2OM0 - chains B and F of the 12 polymer chains in the assembly; structure by X-ray diffraction, 2.05 A resolution.

[Chain B (and F)]
Protein: Insulin B chain
Source organism: Homo sapiens
Notes: chain F of this document is another copy of the same molecule, construct and numbering; everything in this record applies to it too
Reference sequence: P01308 (INS_HUMAN); residues 1-30 here correspond to UniProt positions 25-54 (UniProt number = residue number + 24)
Amino-acid sequence (30 residues; row label = number of the first residue in the row):
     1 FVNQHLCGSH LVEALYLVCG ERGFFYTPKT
Disordered / not traced: 30
Bound ions: Zn2+: His10 (shared with His10(F) of chain F; 1 residue of chain J)
Small-molecule neighbours:
  - resorcinol (RCO), molecule 1: Val2, His5, Leu6
  - resorcinol (RCO), molecule 2: Cys7, His10, Leu11, Ala14

[Chain B / chain F interface]
Pairs across the interface (5; chain B residue first):
  Cys7(B) - Leu6(F)  hydrophobic
  His10(B) - Leu6(F)
  His10(B) - Ser9(F)  hydrogen bond
  His10(B) - His10(F)  hydrogen bond
  Glu13(B) - Ser9(F)
Other interface residues (no listed pair), chain B (4 interface residues in all): Leu6
Other interface residues (no listed pair), chain F (4 interface residues in all): Val2

[Overview]
The chain B/chain F interface involves 4 residues from each chain; the contacts include 2 hydrogen bonds.
Among the polar pairs are His10(B)-Ser9(F) and His10(B)-His10(F). Bound to chain B: resorcinol.
Chain B and chain F are both Insulin B chain (Homo sapiens); the structure, Structure of human insulin in
presence of urea at pH 6.5, was determined by X-ray diffraction (same publication as 2OLY, 2OLZ and 2OM1).
